9BIH - chains A and G of the 8 polymer chains in the assembly; structure by electron microscopy, 3.24 A resolution.

# Chain A
Protein: Uridylate-specific endoribonuclease nsp15
From: Severe acute respiratory syndrome coronavirus 2
Notes: EC 4.6.1.-
Reference sequence: P0DTD1 (R1AB_SARS2); residues 2-347 here correspond to UniProt positions 6453-6798 (UniProt number = residue number + 6451)
Amino-acid sequence (350 residues; each row starts with the number of its first residue; numbers below 1 keep their minus sign (Ser-2 is residue -2)):
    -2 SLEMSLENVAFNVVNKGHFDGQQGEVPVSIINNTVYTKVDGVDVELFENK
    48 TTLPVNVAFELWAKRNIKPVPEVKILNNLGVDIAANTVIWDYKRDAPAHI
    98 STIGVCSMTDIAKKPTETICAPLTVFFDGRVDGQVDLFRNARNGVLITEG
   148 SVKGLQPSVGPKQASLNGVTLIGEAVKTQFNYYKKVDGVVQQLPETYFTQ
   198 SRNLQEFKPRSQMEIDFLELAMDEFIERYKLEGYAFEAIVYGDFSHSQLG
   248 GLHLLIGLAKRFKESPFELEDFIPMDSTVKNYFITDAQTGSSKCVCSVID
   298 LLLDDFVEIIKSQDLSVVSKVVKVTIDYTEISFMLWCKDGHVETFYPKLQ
Disordered / not traced: -2
Construct notes: expression tag (-2 to 1); engineered mutation Ala235 (His6686 in P0DTD1)
UniProt features mapped onto this chain:
  - active site: His250 (Proton acceptor), Lys290 (For uridylate-specific endoribonuclease nsp15 activity)
  - binding site (uracil): Lys290 to Ser294, Thr341 to Lys345
  - site: Lys290 (Transition state stabilizer), Ser294 (Uracil recognition site), Gln347 (Cleavage)
From the paper describing this entry:
  - catalytic residues: His250, Lys290
  - binding site for the 35-nt RNA strand (chain G): Lys13, Gln19, Lys111, Thr113, Asn137, Gly147, Ser148, Lys150, Gly247, Gly248, His250, Lys290, Val292, Ser294, Trp333, Lys335, Thr341, Tyr343, Lys345
  - specificity-determining residues: Ser294
  - binding site for the 34-nt RNA strand: His243, Ser244, Val315, Ser316, Val318, Met331, Trp333

# Chain G
Molecule: 35-nt RNA strand
From: Severe acute respiratory syndrome coronavirus 2
Sequence (35 nucleotides; each row starts with the number of its first residue):
     1 UUUAGAUUUCAUCUAAACGAACAAACUAAAAUGUC
Disordered / not traced: 29-35

# Interface between chain A and chain G
Pairs across the interface (18; chain A residue first):
  Gly247(A) - A15(G)  phosphate contact
  Gly248(A) - A15(G)  hydrogen bond to the phosphate
  His250(A) - U14(G)  sugar contact
  His250(A) - A15(G)  salt bridge to the phosphate
  Lys290(A) - U14(G)  hydrogen bond to the phosphate
  Lys290(A) - A15(G)  salt bridge to the phosphate
  Val292(A) - U14(G)  base contact
  Cys293(A) - U14(G)  base contact
  Ser294(A) - U14(G)  hydrogen bond to the base
  Trp333(A) - A15(G)  stacking on the base
  Lys335(A) - A16(G)  hydrogen bond to the sugar
  Glu340(A) - A15(G)  base contact
  Glu340(A) - A16(G)  sugar contact
  Thr341(A) - A15(G)  hydrogen bond to the phosphate
  Tyr343(A) - C13(G)  hydrogen bond to the sugar
  Tyr343(A) - U14(G)  phosphate contact
  Tyr343(A) - A15(G)  phosphate contact
  Lys345(A) - U14(G)  base contact
Also at the interface, not in a pair above, chain A (17 interface residues in all): Asn278, Met331, Pro344, Leu346

# In short
Chain A and chain G form an interface of 17 and 4 residues respectively; the contacts include 6 hydrogen
bonds, 2 salt bridges and 1 aromatic stacking contact. Polar contacts include Ser294(A)-U14(G),
Lys335(A)-A16(G) and Tyr343(A)-C13(G). From the paper: catalytic residues His250(A) and Lys290(A); a binding
site for the 35-nt RNA strand (chain G) at Lys13(A), Gln19(A) and Lys111(A) among others.
Chain A is Uridylate-specific endoribonuclease nsp15 and chain G is a 35-nt RNA strand, both from Severe acute
respiratory syndrome coronavirus 2; the structure, SARS-CoV-2 endoribonuclease Nsp15 bound to dsRNA with 1
nucleotide bulge, was determined by electron microscopy.
